Entry 8ZDO (electron microscopy, 2.97 A resolution); this record covers chains p and q of the 39 polymer chains in the assembly.

== Chain p (and q) ==
Molecule: Distal tail protein (gp17)
Organism: Mycolicibacterium smegmatis MC2 155
Notes: chain q of this document is another copy of the same molecule, construct and numbering; everything in this record applies to it too
Chain sequence (295 residues; numbered 1 to 295; the number before each row is that of its first residue):
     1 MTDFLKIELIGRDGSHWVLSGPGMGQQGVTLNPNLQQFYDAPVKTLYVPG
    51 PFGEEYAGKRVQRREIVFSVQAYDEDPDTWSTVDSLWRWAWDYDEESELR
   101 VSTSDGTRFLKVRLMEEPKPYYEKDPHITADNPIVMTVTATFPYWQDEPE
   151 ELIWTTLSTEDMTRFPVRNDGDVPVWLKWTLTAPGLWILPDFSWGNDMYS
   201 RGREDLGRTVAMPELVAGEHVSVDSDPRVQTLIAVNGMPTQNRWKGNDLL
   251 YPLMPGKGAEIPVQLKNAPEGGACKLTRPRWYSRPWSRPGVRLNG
Not modelled in the structure: 1, 292-295

== How chain p and chain q interact ==
Residue-residue contacts (62):
  T2(p) with D125(q), hydrogen bond; H127(q); I128(q)
  F4(p) with P77(q), hydrophobic; D78(q); H127(q)
  L5(p) with D125(q); H127(q)
  P33(p) with E123(q)
  N34(p) with E123(q), hydrogen bond (backbone-backbone)
  Y39(p) with Y121(q), hydrophobic
  D40(p) with R88(q), salt bridge; E117(q); P118(q)
  A41(p) with Y93(q); E117(q)
  P42(p) with E117(q)
  V43(p) with Y93(q); E116(q); E117(q), hydrogen bond (backbone-side chain)
  T45(p) with Y93(q); L114(q); M115(q), hydrogen bond (side chain-backbone)
  Y47(p) with R63(q); M115(q); T139(q)
  P51(p) with P227(q), hydrophobic; R228(q)
  F52(p) with V61(q); T141(q); F142(q), hydrophobic; P143(q); Y144(q), hydrophobic; R228(q); W281(q), hydrophobic
  G53(p) with V61(q), hydrogen bond (backbone-backbone)
  E54(p) with R63(q), salt bridge; T141(q)
  E55(p) with T141(q)
  Y56(p) with Y93(q); D94(q), hydrogen bond; R113(q); T141(q)
  K59(p) with Y93(q); D94(q)
  S104(p) with D78(q)
  D172(p) with W89(q)
  R284(p) with D84(q), salt bridge; R88(q); P120(q); Y121(q), hydrogen bond
  W286(p) with S81(q); Y121(q); P126(q), hydrophobic; H127(q)
  S287(p) with S85(q)
  R288(p) with D78(q), salt bridge; S81(q); T82(q), hydrogen bond; S85(q), hydrogen bond (backbone-side chain); W89(q), hydrogen bond (backbone-side chain)
  G290(p) with W89(q)
Other interface residues (no listed pair), chain p (28 interface residues in all): D105, P289
Other interface residues (no listed pair), chain q (36 interface residues in all): Q62, K124, W176

== Overview ==
Chain p and chain q form an interface of 28 and 36 residues respectively; the contacts include 10 hydrogen
bonds and 4 salt bridges. Polar contacts include D40(p)-R88(q), E54(p)-R63(q) and R284(p)-D84(q).
Both chains are Distal tail protein (gp17) (Mycolicibacterium smegmatis MC2 155). Entry 8ZDO (Cryo-EM
structure of Mycobacteriophage Douge baseplate (gp13, gp17, gp23, gp16, gp18 and gp20)) was determined by
electron microscopy (same publication as 8ZDJ, 8ZDK, 8ZDL and 8ZDQ).
